Entry 6ZWO (electron microscopy, 3.00 A resolution); this record covers chains B and D of the 4 polymer chains in the assembly.

Chain B:
Name: Serine/threonine-protein kinase mTOR
From: Homo sapiens
Notes: EC 2.7.11.1
Reference sequence: P42345 (MTOR_HUMAN); numbering as in UniProt (aligned over 1-2549)
Chain sequence (2549 residues; numbered 1 to 2549; the number before each row is that of its first residue):
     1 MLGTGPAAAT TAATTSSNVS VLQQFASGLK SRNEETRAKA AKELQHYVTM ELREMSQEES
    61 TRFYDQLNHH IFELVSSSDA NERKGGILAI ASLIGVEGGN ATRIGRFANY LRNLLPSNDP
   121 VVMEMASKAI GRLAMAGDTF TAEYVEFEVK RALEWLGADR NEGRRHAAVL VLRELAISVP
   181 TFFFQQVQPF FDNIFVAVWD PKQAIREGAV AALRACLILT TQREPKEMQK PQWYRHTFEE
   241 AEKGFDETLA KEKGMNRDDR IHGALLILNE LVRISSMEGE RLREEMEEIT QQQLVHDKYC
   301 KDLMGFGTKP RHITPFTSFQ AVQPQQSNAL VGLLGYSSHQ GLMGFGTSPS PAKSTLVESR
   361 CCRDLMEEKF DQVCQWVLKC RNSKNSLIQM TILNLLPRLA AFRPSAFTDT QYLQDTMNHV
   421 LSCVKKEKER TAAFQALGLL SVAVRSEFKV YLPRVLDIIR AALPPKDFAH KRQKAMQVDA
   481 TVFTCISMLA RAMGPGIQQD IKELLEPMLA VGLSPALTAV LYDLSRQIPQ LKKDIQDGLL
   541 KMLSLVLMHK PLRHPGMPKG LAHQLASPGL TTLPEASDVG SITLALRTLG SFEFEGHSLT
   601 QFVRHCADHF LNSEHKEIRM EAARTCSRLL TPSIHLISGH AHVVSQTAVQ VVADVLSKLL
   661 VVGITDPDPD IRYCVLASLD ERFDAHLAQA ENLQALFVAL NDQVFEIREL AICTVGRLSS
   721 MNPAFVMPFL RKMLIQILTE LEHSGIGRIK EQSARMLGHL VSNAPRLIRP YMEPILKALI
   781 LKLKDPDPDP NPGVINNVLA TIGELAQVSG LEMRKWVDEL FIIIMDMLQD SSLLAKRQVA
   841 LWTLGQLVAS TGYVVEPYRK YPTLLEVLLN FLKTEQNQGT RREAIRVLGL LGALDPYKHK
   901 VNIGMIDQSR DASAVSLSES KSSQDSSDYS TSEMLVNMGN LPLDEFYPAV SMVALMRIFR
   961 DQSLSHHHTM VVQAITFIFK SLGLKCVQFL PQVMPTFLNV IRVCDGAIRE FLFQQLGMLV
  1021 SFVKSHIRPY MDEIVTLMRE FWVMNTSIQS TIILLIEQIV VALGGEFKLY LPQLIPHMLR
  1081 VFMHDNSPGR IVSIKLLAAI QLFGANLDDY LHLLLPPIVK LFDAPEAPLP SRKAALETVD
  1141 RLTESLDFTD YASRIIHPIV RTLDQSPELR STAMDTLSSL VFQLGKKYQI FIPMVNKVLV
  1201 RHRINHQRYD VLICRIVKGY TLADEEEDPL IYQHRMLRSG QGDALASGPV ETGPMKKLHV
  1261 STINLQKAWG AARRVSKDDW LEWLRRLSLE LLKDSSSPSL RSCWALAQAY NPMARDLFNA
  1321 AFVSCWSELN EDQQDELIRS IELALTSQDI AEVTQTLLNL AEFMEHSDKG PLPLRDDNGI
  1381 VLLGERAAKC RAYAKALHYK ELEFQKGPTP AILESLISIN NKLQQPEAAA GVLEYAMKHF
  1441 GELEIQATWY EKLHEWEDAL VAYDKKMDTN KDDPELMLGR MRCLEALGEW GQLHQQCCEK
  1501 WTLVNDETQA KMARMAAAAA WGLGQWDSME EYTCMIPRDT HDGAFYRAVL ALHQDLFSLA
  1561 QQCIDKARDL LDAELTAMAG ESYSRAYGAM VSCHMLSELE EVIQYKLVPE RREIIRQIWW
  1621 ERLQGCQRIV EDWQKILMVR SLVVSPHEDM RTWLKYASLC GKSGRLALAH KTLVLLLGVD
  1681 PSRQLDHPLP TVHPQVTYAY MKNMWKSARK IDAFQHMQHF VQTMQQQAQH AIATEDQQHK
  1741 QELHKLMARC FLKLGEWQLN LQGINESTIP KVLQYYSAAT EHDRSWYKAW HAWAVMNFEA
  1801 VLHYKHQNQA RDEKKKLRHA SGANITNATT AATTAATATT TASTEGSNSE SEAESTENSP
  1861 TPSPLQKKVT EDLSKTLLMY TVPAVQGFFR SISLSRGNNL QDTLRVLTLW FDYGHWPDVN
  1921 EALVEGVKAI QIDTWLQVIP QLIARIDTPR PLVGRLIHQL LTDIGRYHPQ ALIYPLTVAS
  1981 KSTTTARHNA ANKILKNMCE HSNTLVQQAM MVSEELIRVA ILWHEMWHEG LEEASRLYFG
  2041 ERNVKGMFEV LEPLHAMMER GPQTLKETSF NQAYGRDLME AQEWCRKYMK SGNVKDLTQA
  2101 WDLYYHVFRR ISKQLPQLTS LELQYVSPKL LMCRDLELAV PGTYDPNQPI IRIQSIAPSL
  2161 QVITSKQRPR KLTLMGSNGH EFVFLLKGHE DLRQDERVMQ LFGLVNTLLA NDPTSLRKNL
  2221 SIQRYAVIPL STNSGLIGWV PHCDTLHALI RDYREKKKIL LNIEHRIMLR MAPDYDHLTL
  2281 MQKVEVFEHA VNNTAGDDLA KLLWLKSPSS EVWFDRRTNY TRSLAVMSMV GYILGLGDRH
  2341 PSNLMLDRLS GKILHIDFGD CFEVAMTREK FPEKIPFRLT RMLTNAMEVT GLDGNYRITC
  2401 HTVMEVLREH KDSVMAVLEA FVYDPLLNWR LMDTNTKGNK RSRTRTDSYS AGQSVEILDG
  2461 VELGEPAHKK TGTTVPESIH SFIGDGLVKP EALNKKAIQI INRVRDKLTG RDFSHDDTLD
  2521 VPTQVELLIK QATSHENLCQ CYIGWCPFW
Not modelled in the structure: 1-790, 904-926, 1239-1262, 1811-1872, 2434-2491
Curated features (UniProtKB/Swiss-Prot):
  - region: V2162 to R2168 (G-loop), K2258 to G2296 (Interaction with MLST8), G2335 to N2343 (Catalytic loop), H2355 to T2380 (Activation loop)
  - binding site (1D-myo-inositol hexakisphosphate): K1662, K1702, R1749
  - binding site (ATP): S2165, Q2167, L2185, K2187, E2190, Y2225, G2238, W2239, V2240, T2245, M2345, I2356
  - binding site (Mg(2+)): N2343, D2357
  - modified residue: M1 (N-acetylmethionine), S567 (Phosphoserine), T1162 (Phosphothreonine), K1218 (N6-acetyllysine), S1261 (Phosphoserine), S2159 (Phosphoserine), T2164 (Phosphothreonine), T2173 (Phosphothreonine), T2446 (Phosphothreonine), S2448 (Phosphoserine), S2478 (Phosphoserine), S2481 (Phosphoserine)
  - cross-link: K2066 (Glycyl lysine isopeptide (Lys-Gly) (interchain with G-Cter in ubiquitin))
  - natural variant: A8 (A8S: In a lung large cell carcinoma sample), M135 (M135T: In a metastatic melanoma sample), R624 (R624H: In FCORD2; uncertain significance), D1376 (D1376E: Found in a patient with focal epilepsy; uncertain significance), Y1450 (Y1450D: In FCORD2), W1456 (W1456G: In FCORD2), A1459 (A1459D: In FCORD2; A1459S: In FCORD2; uncertain significance), L1460 (L1460P: In FCORD2), C1483 (C1483R: In FCORD2), W1490 (W1490R: In SKS), M1595 (M1595I: In SKS), R1709 (R1709H: In FCORD2; uncertain significance), 13 further natural variant entries in UniProt
  - mutagenesis: K2066 (K2066R: Complete loss ubiquitination by the SCF(FBXO22) complex), S2159 (S2159A: Reduces mTORC1-associated S-2481 autophosphorylation; when associated with A-2164. Reduced activity of the mTORC1 complex; S2159D: Mimics phosphorylation ...), T2164 (T2164A: Reduces mTORC1-associated S-2481 autophosphorylation; when associated with A-2159; T2164E: Stronger phosphorylation of RPS6KB1; when associated with D-2159), T2173 (T2173A: Increased mTOR kinase activity), H2340 (H2340A: Barely detectable kinase activity), D2357 (D2357E: Kinase-dead mutant, loss of interaction with TM4SF5 and loss of lysosome membrane localization; when associated with I-2364), V2364 (V2364I: Kinase-dead mutant, loss of interaction with TM4SF5 and loss of lysosome membrane localization; when associated with E-2357)
Residues lining bound ligands:
  - ATP-gamma-S (AGS; phosphothiophosphoric acid-adenylate ester): I2163, S2165, K2166, Q2167, P2169, L2185, K2187, E2190, Y2225, I2237, G2238, W2239, V2240, T2245, S2342, N2343, M2345, I2356, D2357
  - inositol hexakisphosphate (IHP): R1628, K1655, S1658, K1662, Y1698, K1702, R1749, K1753, W1786, K1788
What the authors report for this chain:
  - binding site for inositol hexakisphosphate: R1628, K1655, K1662, K1753, K1788 (proposed by the authors, not directly observed)

Chain D:
Name: Target of rapamycin complex subunit LST8
From: Homo sapiens
Reference sequence: Q9BVC4 (LST8_HUMAN); residue numbers follow UniProt; this construct covers 1-326
Chain sequence (326 residues; each row starts with the number of its first residue):
     1 MNTSPGTVGS DPVILATAGY DHTVRFWQAH SGICTRTVQH QDSQVNALEV TPDRSMIAAA
    61 GYQHIRMYDL NSNNPNPIIS YDGVNKNIAS VGFHEDGRWM YTGGEDCTAR IWDLRSRNLQ
   121 CQRIFQVNAP INCVCLHPNQ AELIVGDQSG AIHIWDLKTD HNEQLIPEPE VSITSAHIDP
   181 DASYMAAVNS TGNCYVWNLT GGIGDEVTQL IPKTKIPAHT RYALQCRFSP DSTLLATCSA
   241 DQTCKIWRTS NFSLMTELSI KSGNPGESSR GWMWGCAFSG DSQYIVTASS DNLARLWCVE
   301 TGEIKREYGG HQKAVVCLAF NDSVLG
Not modelled in the structure: 1-7
What the authors report for this chain:
  - post-translational modification sites: K305, K313 (citing earlier work)

Chain B / chain D interface:
Residue-residue contacts - 28 pairs, chain B then chain D:
  R2270(B) with K313(D), hydrogen bond (backbone-side chain)
  M2271(B) with Y20(D)
  A2272(B) with Y20(D), hydrophobic
  P2273(B) with Y20(D)
  D2274(B) with H22(D), salt bridge
  H2277(B) with Q44(D), hydrogen bond (backbone-side chain); Y62(D); N87(D), hydrogen bond (backbone-side chain)
  L2278(B) with Y20(D), hydrophobic; Q44(D)
  L2280(B) with Q148(D)
  M2281(B) with T174(D); S190(D); Y222(D), hydrophobic; W272(D); W274(D), hydrophobic
  Q2282(B) with Y20(D); Q44(D); W274(D); V316(D)
  E2285(B) with W272(D); W274(D), hydrogen bond; S290(D), hydrogen bond
  E2288(B) with R221(D), salt bridge; Y222(D); W272(D)
  N2293(B) with S268(D), hydrogen bond
  E2536(B) with Y222(D)
Interface residues without a listed pair, chain B (17 interface residues in all): T2279, V2284, N2292
Interface residues without a listed pair, chain D (21 interface residues in all): D42, S43, N46, L224, G271

Summary:
The interface between chain B and chain D involves 17 residues on one side and 21 on the other; the contacts
include 6 hydrogen bonds and 2 salt bridges. Polar contacts include D2274(B)-H22(D), E2288(B)-R221(D) and
R2270(B)-K313(D). From the paper: a binding site for inositol hexakisphosphate at R1628(B), K1655(B) and
K1662(B) among others; modification sites K305(D) and K313(D).
Here chain B is Serine/threonine-protein kinase mTOR and chain D is Target of rapamycin complex subunit LST8,
both from Homo sapiens. Entry 6ZWO (cryo-EM structure of human mTOR complex 2, focused on one half) was
determined by electron microscopy together with 6ZWM from the same study.
